PDB entry 5L5Y | X-ray diffraction, 2.70 A resolution | chains V and W of the 28 polymer chains in the assembly

[Chain V]
Molecule: Proteasome subunit beta type-2
Organism: Saccharomyces cerevisiae (strain ATCC 204508 / S288c)
Notes: EC 3.4.25.1
UniProt: P25043 (PSB2_YEAST); residues 1-232 here correspond to UniProt positions 30-261 (UniProt number = residue number + 29)
Amino-acid sequence (232 residues; numbered 1 to 232; the number before each row is that of its first residue):
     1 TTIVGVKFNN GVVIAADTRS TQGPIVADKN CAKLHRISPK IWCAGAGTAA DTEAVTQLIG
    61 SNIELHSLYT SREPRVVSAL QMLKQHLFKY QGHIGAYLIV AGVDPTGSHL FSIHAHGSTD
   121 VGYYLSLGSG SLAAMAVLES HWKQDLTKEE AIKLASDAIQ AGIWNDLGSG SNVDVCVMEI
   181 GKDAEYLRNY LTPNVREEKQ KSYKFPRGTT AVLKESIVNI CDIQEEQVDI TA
Disordered / not traced: 227-232
Glycans and other covalent adducts: CARFILZOMIB, bound form (3BV) linked to T1
Bound ions: Mg2+: I163, D166, S169 (shared with 1 residue of chain L)
Small-molecule neighbours:
  - CARFILZOMIB, bound form (3BV; N-{(2S)-2-[(morpholin-4-ylacetyl)amino]-4-phenylbutanoyl}-L-leucyl-N-[(2R,3S,4S)-1,3-dihydroxy-2,6-dimethylheptan-4-yl]-L-phenylalaninamide), molecule 1: R19, S20, T21, Q22, A27, C31, K33, G45, A46, G47, T48, A49, T52, S129, G168
  - CARFILZOMIB, bound form (3BV), molecule 2: H114, H116, S118, D120
Swiss-Prot annotation at these positions:
  - active site: T1 (Nucleophile)

[Chain W]
Molecule: Proteasome subunit beta type-3
Organism: Saccharomyces cerevisiae (strain ATCC 204508 / S288c)
Notes: EC 3.4.25.1
UniProt: P25451 (PSB3_YEAST); residues 0-204 here correspond to UniProt positions 1-205 (UniProt number = residue number + 1)
Amino-acid sequence (205 residues; numbered 0 to 204; the number before each row is that of its first residue; numbering starts at 0):
     0 MSDPSSINGG IVVAMTGKDC VAIACDLRLG SQSLGVSNKF EKIFHYGHVF LGITGLATDV
    60 TTLNEMFRYK TNLYKLKEER AIEPETFTQL VSSSLYERRF GPYFVGPVVA GINSKSGKPF
   120 IAGFDLIGCI DEAKDFIVSG TASDQLFGMC ESLYEPNLEP EDLFETISQA LLNAADRDAL
   180 SGWGAVVYII KKDEVVKRYL KMRQD
Disordered / not traced: 0
Bound ions: Mg2+: D204 (shared with 3 residues of chain K)
Small-molecule neighbours: CARFILZOMIB, bound form (3BV; N-{(2S)-2-[(morpholin-4-ylacetyl)amino]-4-phenylbutanoyl}-L-leucyl-N-[(2R,3S,4S)-1,3-dihydroxy-2,6-dimethylheptan-4-yl]-L-phenylalaninamide): S4, R98, D124, L125, I126, C128
Swiss-Prot annotation at these positions:
  - modified residue: S30 (Phosphoserine)
  - cross-link: K69 (Glycyl lysine isopeptide (Lys-Gly) (interchain with G-Cter in ubiquitin))

[Chain V / chain W interface]
Residue-residue contacts (58):
  I25(V) with D143(W); F146(W), hydrophobic
  V26(V) with F146(W)
  A27(V) with D130(W)
  D28(V) with D130(W)
  K29(V) with E150(W), salt bridge
  T48(V) with I126(W)
  A49(V) with C128(W), hydrophobic
  A50(V) with Y95(W); I126(W), hydrophobic; C128(W)
  D51(V) with Y95(W), hydrogen bond; R98(W), salt bridge
  A54(V) with Y95(W)
  Y90(V) with F99(W), hydrophobic
  H93(V) with R98(W), hydrogen bond (backbone-side chain); F99(W)
  I94(V) with F99(W), hydrophobic
  R196(V) with E150(W), salt bridge
  K199(V) with E150(W); S151(W); Y153(W), hydrogen bond (side chain-backbone)
  S202(V) with E154(W), hydrogen bond
  Y203(V) with S151(W); L152(W), hydrophobic
  K204(V) with E154(W); D161(W), salt bridge
  F205(V) with Q168(W)
  R207(V) with E160(W), salt bridge; D161(W), salt bridge
  G208(V) with E164(W), hydrogen bond (backbone-side chain)
  T209(V) with E164(W)
  T210(V) with E164(W), hydrogen bond; S167(W); Q168(W), hydrogen bond; L199(W)
  A211(V) with L199(W); K200(W), hydrogen bond (backbone-backbone)
  V212(V) with F163(W), hydrophobic; Y198(W)
  L213(V) with Y198(W), hydrogen bond (backbone-backbone); L199(W); K200(W)
  K214(V) with K196(W); R197(W); Y198(W), hydrogen bond (backbone-backbone)
  E215(V) with K196(W); R197(W), salt bridge
  S216(V) with V195(W); K196(W), hydrogen bond (backbone-backbone)
  I217(V) with V194(W)
  V218(V) with H44(W); V194(W), hydrogen bond (backbone-backbone); K196(W)
  N219(V) with H44(W)
  I220(V) with G46(W); V194(W), hydrophobic
  D222(V) with K74(W), salt bridge
Interface residues without a listed pair, chain V (35 interface residues in all): P206
Interface residues without a listed pair, chain W (36 interface residues in all): H47, F49, L157, E158, T165, L171, Y187

[In short]
35 residues of chain V and 36 residues of chain W are in contact, with 12 hydrogen bonds and 8 salt bridges.
Polar contacts include K29(V)-E150(W), D51(V)-R98(W) and R196(V)-E150(W). Ligands of chain V: CARFILZOMIB,
bound form. Chain W binds CARFILZOMIB, bound form.
Chain V is Proteasome subunit beta type-2 and chain W is Proteasome subunit beta type-3, both from
Saccharomyces cerevisiae (strain ATCC 204508 / S288c); the structure, Yeast 20S proteasome with human beta5c
(1-138) and human beta6 (97-111; 118-133) in complex with carfilzomib, was determined by X-ray diffraction
(same publication as 5L52, 5L54, 5L55, 5L5A, 5L5B, 5L5D and 30 further entries).
